8E8S - chains H and L of the 6 polymer chains in the assembly; structure by electron microscopy, 2.73 A resolution.

Chain H:
Protein: 9H2 Fab heavy chain
From: Homo sapiens
Notes: antibody fragment or engineered binder
Amino-acid sequence (126 residues; row label = number of the first residue in the row):
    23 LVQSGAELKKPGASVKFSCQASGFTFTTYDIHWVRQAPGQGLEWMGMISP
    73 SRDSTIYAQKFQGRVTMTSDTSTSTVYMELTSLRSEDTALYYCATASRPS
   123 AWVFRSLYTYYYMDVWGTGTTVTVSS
Disulfides: C41-C115

Chain L:
Protein: 9H2 Fab light chain
From: Homo sapiens
Notes: antibody fragment or engineered binder
Amino-acid sequence (110 residues; row label = number of the first residue in the row):
    20 QSALTQPASVSGSPGQSITISCTGTITDIGYYNYVSWYQQHPGKAPKLII
    70 FDVTNRPSGVSDRFSGSKSGNTASLTISGLQAEDEGDYYCFSHRSNNIRV
   120 FGGGTKLTVL
Disulfides: C41-C109

Chain H / chain L interface:
Contacting residue pairs (36):
  H54(H) with R118(L)
  V56(H) with F120(L), hydrophobic
  Q58(H) with Q59(L), hydrogen bond; Y108(L), hydrogen bond
  G63(H) with Y108(L)
  L64(H) with Y108(L); F120(L)
  W66(H) with I117(L), hydrophobic; R118(L)
  M69(H) with R118(L)
  I78(H) with N116(L)
  Y114(H) with Q59(L), hydrogen bond; K63(L), hydrogen bond (side chain-backbone)
  R120(H) with F70(L)
  P121(H) with F70(L)
  S122(H) with Y53(L); D71(L), hydrogen bond
  A123(H) with D71(L), hydrogen bond (backbone-side chain)
  W124(H) with N52(L); Y53(L), hydrogen bond (backbone-side chain)
  V125(H) with Y53(L), hydrogen bond (backbone-side chain)
  F126(H) with Y53(L), hydrogen bond (backbone-side chain); H112(L); N116(L)
  Y132(H) with Y53(L), hydrophobic; H112(L); R118(L), hydrogen bond
  Y134(H) with N52(L); Y53(L); F70(L), hydrogen bond (side chain-backbone); D71(L), hydrogen bond
  M135(H) with Y57(L), hydrogen bond (backbone-side chain); F120(L), hydrophobic
  W138(H) with Y57(L); A64(L), hydrophobic; P65(L)
Interface residues without a listed pair, chain H (22 interface residues in all): D136, G139
Interface residues without a listed pair, chain L (21 interface residues in all): V54, S55, L67, P76, S77, F110

Summary:
22 residues of chain H and 21 residues of chain L are in contact; the contacts include 13 hydrogen bonds.
Among the polar pairs are Q58(H)-Q59(L), Q58(H)-Y108(L) and Y114(H)-Q59(L).
Here chain H is 9H2 Fab heavy chain and chain L is 9H2 Fab light chain, both from Homo sapiens. Entry 8E8S
(9H2 Fab-poliovirus 2 complex) was determined by electron microscopy, deposited together with 8E8L, 8E8R,
8E8X, 8E8Y and 8E8Z.
